8PDN - chains J and K of the 24 polymer chains in the assembly; structure by electron microscopy, 4.70 A resolution (low resolution: residue-level contacts below are approximate; hydrogen-bond / salt-bridge calls are withheld).

# Chain J (and K)
Name: Nucleoprotein
Source organism: Human metapneumovirus (strain CAN97-83)
Notes: chain K of this document is another copy of the same molecule, construct and numbering; everything in this record applies to it too
UniProtKB: Q6WBA1 (NCAP_HMPVC); residues 1-394 here = UniProt positions 1-394
Amino-acid sequence (401 residues; numbered 1 to 401; the number before each row is that of its first residue):
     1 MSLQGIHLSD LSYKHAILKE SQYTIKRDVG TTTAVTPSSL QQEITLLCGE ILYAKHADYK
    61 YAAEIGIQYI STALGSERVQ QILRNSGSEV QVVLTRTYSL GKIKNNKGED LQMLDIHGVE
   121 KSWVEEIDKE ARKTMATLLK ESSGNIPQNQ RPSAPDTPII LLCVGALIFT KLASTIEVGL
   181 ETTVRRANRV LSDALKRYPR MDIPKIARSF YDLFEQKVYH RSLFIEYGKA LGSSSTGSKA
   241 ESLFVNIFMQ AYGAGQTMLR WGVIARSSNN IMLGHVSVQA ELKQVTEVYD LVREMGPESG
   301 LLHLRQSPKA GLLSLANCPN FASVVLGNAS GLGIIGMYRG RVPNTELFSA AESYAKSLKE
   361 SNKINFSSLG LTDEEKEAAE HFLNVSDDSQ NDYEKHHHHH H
Disordered / not traced: 1-9, 100-111, 361-401
Construct notes: variant Ile103 (Val in Q6WBA1), His220 (Tyr in Q6WBA1); expression tag (395-401)
From the paper describing this entry:
  - mutagenesis - L111E: decreased signaling

# Chain J / chain K interface
Pairs across the interface (36; chain J residue first):
  Ala73(J) - Lys26(K)
  Arg78(J) - Tyr23(K)
  Ala230(J) - Ile25(K)
  Leu231(J) - Pro308(K)
  Gly232(J) - Leu18(K)
  Ser233(J) - Leu18(K)
  Ser233(J) - Ser21(K)
  Ser234(J) - Ile25(K)
  Ser234(J) - Arg27(K)
  Ser234(J) - Pro308(K)
  Ser235(J) - Asn85(K)
  Ser235(J) - Ser86(K)
  Ser235(J) - Gly87(K)
  Thr236(J) - Arg27(K)
  Thr236(J) - Ser86(K)
  Thr236(J) - Ser222(K)
  Gly237(J) - Arg27(K)
  Gly237(J) - Val218(K)
  Gly237(J) - Gln306(K)
  Ser238(J) - Gln306(K)
  Lys239(J) - Leu172(K)
  Lys239(J) - Glu215(K)
  Lys239(J) - Gln306(K)
  Glu241(J) - Arg27(K)
  Val245(J) - Pro308(K)
  Asn246(J) - Ala310(K)
  Asn246(J) - Gly311(K)
  Met249(J) - Lys14(K)
  Met249(J) - Leu18(K)
  Tyr252(J) - Tyr13(K)
  Tyr252(J) - Lys14(K)
  Tyr252(J) - Ile17(K)
  Arg260(J) - Asp10(K)
  Arg293(J) - Tyr13(K)
  Pro297(J) - Ile17(K)
  Leu358(J) - Val276(K)
Also at the interface, not in a pair above, chain J (29 interface residues in all): Gln81, Gly228, Lys229, Ser242, Arg266, Ser267, Gly296, Lys359
Also at the interface, not in a pair above, chain K (29 interface residues in all): Arg221, His275, Ala280, Lys283, Arg305, Ser307, Lys309

# Overview
The chain J/chain K interface involves 29 residues from each chain. The paper reports that L111E of chain J
reduces signaling.
Chain J and chain K are both Nucleoprotein (Human metapneumovirus (strain CAN97-83)); the structure, Spiral of
assembled human metapneumovirus (HMPV) N-RNA, was determined by electron microscopy, deposited together with
8PDL, 8PDM, 8PDO, 8PDP, 8PDQ, 8PDR and 8PDS.
